Entry 8BWS (electron microscopy, 3.20 A resolution); this record covers chains O and Q of the 20 polymer chains in the assembly.

[Chain O]
Protein: DNA-directed RNA polymerase III subunit RPC3
From: Saccharomyces cerevisiae S288C
UniProt: P32349 (RPC3_YEAST); residues 1-654 here = UniProt positions 1-654
Sequence (654 residues; row label = number of the first residue in the row):
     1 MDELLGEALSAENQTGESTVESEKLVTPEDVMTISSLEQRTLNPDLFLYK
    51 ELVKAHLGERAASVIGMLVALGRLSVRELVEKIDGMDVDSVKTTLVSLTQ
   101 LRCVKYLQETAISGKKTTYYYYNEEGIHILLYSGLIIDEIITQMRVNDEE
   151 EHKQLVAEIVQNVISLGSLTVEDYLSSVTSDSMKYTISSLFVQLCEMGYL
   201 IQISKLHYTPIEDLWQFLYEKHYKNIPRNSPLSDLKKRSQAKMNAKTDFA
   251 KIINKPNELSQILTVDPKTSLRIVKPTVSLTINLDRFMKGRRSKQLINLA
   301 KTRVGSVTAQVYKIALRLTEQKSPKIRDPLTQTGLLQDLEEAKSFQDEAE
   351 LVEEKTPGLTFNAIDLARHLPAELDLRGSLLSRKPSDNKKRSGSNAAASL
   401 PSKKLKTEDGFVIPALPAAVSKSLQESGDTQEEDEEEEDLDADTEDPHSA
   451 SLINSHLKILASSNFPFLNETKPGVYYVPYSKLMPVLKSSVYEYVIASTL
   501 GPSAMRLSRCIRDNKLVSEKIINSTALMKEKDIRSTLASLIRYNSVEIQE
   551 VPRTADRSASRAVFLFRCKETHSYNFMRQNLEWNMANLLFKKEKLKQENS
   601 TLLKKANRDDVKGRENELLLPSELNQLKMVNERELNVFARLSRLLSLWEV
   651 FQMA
Unresolved in the structure: 1-24, 385-446
Swiss-Prot annotation at these positions:
  - region: L581 to L602 (Leucine-zipper)
  - modified residue: T27 (Phosphothreonine), S392 (Phosphoserine), S394 (Phosphoserine)

[Chain Q]
Protein: DNA-directed RNA polymerase III subunit RPC7
From: Saccharomyces cerevisiae S288C
UniProt: P17890 (RPC7_YEAST); numbering as in UniProt (aligned over 1-251)
Sequence (251 residues; each row starts with the number of its first residue):
     1 MSSYRGGSRGGGSNYMSNLPFGLGYGDVGKNHITEFPSIPLPINGPITNK
    51 ERSLAVKYINFGKTVKDGPFYTGSMSLIIDQQENSKSGKRKPNIILDEDD
   101 TNDGIERYSDKYLKKRKIGISIDDHPYNLNLFPNELYNVMGINKKKLLAI
   151 SKFNNADDVFTGTGLQDENIGLSMLAKLKELAEDVDDASTGDGAAKGSKT
   201 GEGEDDDLADDDFEEDEDEEDDDDYNAEKYFNNGDDDDYGDEEDPNEEAA
   251 F
Unresolved in the structure: 1-17, 76-100, 162-251
Swiss-Prot annotation at these positions:
  - modified residue: S189 (Phosphoserine)

[Interface between chain O and chain Q]
Contacting residue pairs (108):
  V31(O) with E35(Q)
  I34(O) with F36(Q)
  S35(O) with F36(Q)
  L37(O) with E35(Q)
  A55(O) with K66(Q), hydrogen bond (backbone-side chain)
  H56(O) with F61(Q); G62(Q); V65(Q)
  L57(O) with F70(Q); Y71(Q)
  G58(O) with G73(Q)
  E59(O) with G73(Q), hydrogen bond (backbone-backbone)
  R60(O) with T72(Q), hydrogen bond; G73(Q); S74(Q), hydrogen bond (side chain-backbone); M75(Q)
  V76(O) with E135(Q)
  D84(O) with M75(Q)
  K92(O) with E135(Q); L136(Q); N138(Q)
  T93(O) with V139(Q)
  T94(O) with T72(Q)
  L95(O) with L136(Q), hydrophobic
  V96(O) with I122(Q), hydrophobic; Y127(Q); F132(Q), hydrophobic; L136(Q); M140(Q), hydrophobic
  S97(O) with F70(Q)
  T99(O) with F132(Q)
  Q100(O) with F70(Q); Y127(Q); F132(Q)
  Y106(O) with L131(Q), hydrogen bond (side chain-backbone); P133(Q), hydrophobic
  T118(O) with E135(Q)
  Y120(O) with E135(Q), hydrogen bond; L136(Q)
  L130(O) with F61(Q), hydrophobic
  L131(O) with Y58(Q), hydrogen bond (backbone-side chain)
  Y132(O) with Y58(Q)
  S133(O) with Y58(Q); F61(Q)
  G134(O) with L54(Q); K57(Q); Y58(Q)
  L135(O) with L54(Q), hydrophobic; Y58(Q)
  I137(O) with K57(Q)
  D138(O) with L54(Q)
  Q154(O) with F153(Q); N155(Q), hydrogen bond
  A157(O) with F153(Q), hydrophobic
  E158(O) with I150(Q); S151(Q); K152(Q); F153(Q)
  Q161(O) with F61(Q); F153(Q)
  N162(O) with I150(Q); S151(Q), hydrogen bond (side chain-backbone)
  I164(O) with F61(Q), hydrophobic
  S165(O) with F61(Q); S151(Q)
  L166(O) with F70(Q), hydrophobic; H125(Q); L148(Q), hydrophobic
  D173(O) with K146(Q), salt bridge; L148(Q)
  Y174(O) with I150(Q), hydrophobic
  S176(O) with K146(Q)
  S177(O) with I150(Q)
  I203(O) with L131(Q), hydrophobic
  S204(O) with L131(Q)
  K205(O) with N130(Q), hydrogen bond (side chain-backbone); L131(Q)
  Y208(O) with L131(Q), hydrophobic
  S279(O) with N128(Q), hydrogen bond
  S498(O) with P42(Q)
  T499(O) with I39(Q); L41(Q)
  K612(O) with D158(Q), salt bridge
  E615(O) with F160(Q)
  N616(O) with F160(Q)
  L624(O) with F160(Q), hydrophobic
  L627(O) with F160(Q), hydrophobic
  K628(O) with F160(Q), hydrogen bond (side chain-backbone); T161(Q), hydrogen bond (side chain-backbone)
  N631(O) with V159(Q); F160(Q)
  L635(O) with I47(Q), hydrophobic; R52(Q); A55(Q), hydrophobic; I59(Q), hydrophobic; V159(Q), hydrophobic
  N636(O) with I47(Q)
  F638(O) with Y58(Q), hydrophobic; I59(Q), hydrophobic
  A639(O) with I47(Q), hydrophobic
  R640(O) with I43(Q); N44(Q), hydrogen bond (side chain-backbone)
  S642(O) with E51(Q), hydrogen bond; L54(Q)
  R643(O) with I43(Q); P46(Q)
  L644(O) with I43(Q), hydrophobic
  L645(O) with Y58(Q)
Also at the interface, not in a pair above, chain O (78 interface residues in all): V26, R40, I83, G85, D89, K116, S168, V495, L500, L581, E634, L647
Also at the interface, not in a pair above, chain Q (58 interface residues in all): G45, T48, N60, T64, P69, P126, N134, A149

[In short]
78 residues of chain O and 58 residues of chain Q are in contact, with 15 hydrogen bonds and 2 salt bridges.
Among the polar pairs are D173(O)-K146(Q), K612(O)-D158(Q) and A55(O)-K66(Q).
Here chain O is DNA-directed RNA polymerase III subunit RPC3 and chain Q is DNA-directed RNA polymerase III
subunit RPC7, both from Saccharomyces cerevisiae S288C. Entry 8BWS (Structure of yeast RNA Polymerase III
elongation complex at 3.3 A) was determined by electron microscopy (same publication as 7Z0H, 7Z2Z, 7Z30 and
7Z31).
